PDB entry 6W0D | X-ray diffraction, 3.64 A resolution | chains A and B of the 3 polymer chains in the assembly

Chain A:
Molecule: Fab Heavy Chain
Organism: Rattus norvegicus
Notes: antibody fragment or engineered binder
Chain sequence (219 residues; row label = number of the first residue in the row):
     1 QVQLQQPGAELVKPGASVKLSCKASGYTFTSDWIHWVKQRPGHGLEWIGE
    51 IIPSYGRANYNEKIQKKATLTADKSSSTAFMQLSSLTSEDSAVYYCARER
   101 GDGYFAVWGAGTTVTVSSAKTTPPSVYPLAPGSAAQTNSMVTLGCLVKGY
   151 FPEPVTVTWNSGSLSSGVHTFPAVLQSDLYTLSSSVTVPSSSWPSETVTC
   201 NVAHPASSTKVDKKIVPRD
Disulfides: C22-C96, C145-C200

Chain B:
Molecule: Fab Light Chain
Organism: Rattus norvegicus
Notes: antibody fragment or engineered binder
Chain sequence (212 residues; each row starts with the number of its first residue):
     1 DILLTQSPAILSVSPGERVSFSCRASQSIGTDIHWYQQRTNGSPRLLIKY
    51 ASESISGIPSRFSGSGSGTDFTLSINSVESEDIANYYCQQSNRWPFTFGS
   101 GTKLEIKRADAAPTVSIFPPSSEQLTSGGASVVCFLNNFYPKDINVKWKI
   151 DGSERQNGVLNSWTDQDSKDSTYSMSSTLTLTKDEYERHNSYTCEATHKT
   201 STSPIVKSFNRN
Disulfides: C134-C194

Interface between chain A and chain B:
Residue-residue contacts (77):
  H35(A) with F96(B)
  Q39(A) with Q38(B), hydrogen bond; Y87(B)
  H43(A) with Y87(B)
  G44(A) with Y87(B)
  L45(A) with Y87(B), hydrophobic; F98(B), hydrophobic
  W47(A) with W94(B), hydrophobic; P95(B), hydrophobic; F96(B); F98(B), hydrophobic
  E50(A) with W94(B), hydrogen bond; F96(B)
  N59(A) with W94(B)
  Y60(A) with W94(B)
  E62(A) with D1(B)
  Y95(A) with Q38(B), hydrogen bond; G42(B); S43(B); P44(B)
  D102(A) with Y50(B), hydrogen bond (backbone-side chain)
  G103(A) with H34(B), hydrogen bond (backbone-side chain); Q89(B), hydrogen bond (backbone-side chain); S91(B); F96(B)
  Y104(A) with H34(B); Y36(B); L46(B), hydrophobic; K49(B), hydrogen bond; Y50(B), hydrophobic
  F105(A) with Y36(B), hydrogen bond (backbone-side chain); Q89(B); F98(B), hydrophobic
  W108(A) with Y36(B); P44(B)
  G109(A) with S43(B), hydrogen bond (backbone-side chain)
  Y127(A) with S121(B); Q124(B); S127(B)
  P128(A) with S121(B), hydrogen bond (backbone-side chain); E123(B)
  L129(A) with F118(B)
  A130(A) with F118(B)
  P131(A) with F118(B)
  T142(A) with S116(B); F118(B); N137(B)
  L143(A) with F118(B), hydrophobic
  L146(A) with V133(B), hydrophobic
  K148(A) with S131(B); T178(B); T180(B)
  H169(A) with N137(B); N138(B), hydrogen bond; D167(B), salt bridge; S174(B)
  T170(A) with T164(B)
  F171(A) with F135(B), hydrophobic; N137(B); T164(B); S174(B); M175(B); S176(B)
  P172(A) with S162(B), hydrogen bond (backbone-side chain); W163(B)
  V174(A) with L160(B), hydrophobic; N161(B)
  Q176(A) with L160(B)
  T181(A) with T178(B)
  S183(A) with V133(B); F135(B)
  S184(A) with F135(B)
  S185(A) with F135(B); N137(B)
  K213(A) with E123(B), salt bridge
  R218(A) with P119(B); P120(B)
Other interface residues (no listed pair), chain A (45 interface residues in all): V37, N61, E99, A106, G132, G144, V168
Other interface residues (no listed pair), chain B (44 interface residues in all): R45, T114, S122

In short:
The interface between chain A and chain B involves 45 residues on one side and 44 on the other, with 12
hydrogen bonds and 2 salt bridges. Polar contacts include H169(A)-D167(B), K213(A)-E123(B) and Q39(A)-Q38(B).
Chain A is Fab Heavy Chain and chain B is Fab Light Chain, both from Rattus norvegicus; the structure,
Open-gate KcsA soaked in 5 mM BaCl2, was determined by X-ray diffraction (same publication as 6W0A, 6W0B,
6W0C, 6W0E, 6W0F, 6W0G and 3 further entries).
